Entry 1JUF (X-ray diffraction, 2.00 A resolution); this record covers chains A and B of the 3 polymer chains in the assembly.

[Chain A]
Name: H2-Db major histocompatibility antigen
Source organism: Mus musculus
Notes: fragment: extracellular domain
Reference sequence: P01899 (HA11_MOUSE); residues 1-276 here correspond to UniProt positions 25-300 (UniProt number = residue number + 24)
Sequence (276 residues; each row starts with the number of its first residue):
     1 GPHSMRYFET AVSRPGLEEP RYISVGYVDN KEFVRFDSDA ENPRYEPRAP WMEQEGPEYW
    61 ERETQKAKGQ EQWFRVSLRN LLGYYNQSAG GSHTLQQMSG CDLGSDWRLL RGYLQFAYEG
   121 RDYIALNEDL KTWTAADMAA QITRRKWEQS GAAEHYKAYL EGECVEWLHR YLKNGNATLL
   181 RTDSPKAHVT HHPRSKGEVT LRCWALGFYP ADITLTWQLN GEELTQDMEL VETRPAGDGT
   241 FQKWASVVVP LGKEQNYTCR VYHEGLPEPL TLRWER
Disulfides: Cys101-Cys164, Cys203-Cys259
Construct notes: conflict Arg276 (Pro300 in P01899)

[Chain B]
Name: Beta-2-microglobulin
Source organism: Mus musculus
Reference sequence: P01887 (B2MG_MOUSE); residues 1001-1099 here correspond to UniProt positions 21-119 (UniProt number = residue number - 980)
Sequence (99 residues; each row starts with the number of its first residue):
  1001 IQKTPQIQVY SRHPPENGKP NILNCYVTQF HPPHIEIQML KNGKKIPKVE MSDMSFSKDW
  1061 SFYILAHTEF TPTETDTYAC RVKHDSMAEP KTVYWDRDM
Disulfides: Cys1025-Cys1080

[Chain A / chain B interface]
Pairs across the interface (55):
  Arg6(A) - Lys1058(B)
  Phe8(A) - Phe1056(B)
  Phe8(A) - Lys1058(B)
  Glu9(A) - Phe1056(B)
  Thr10(A) - Met1054(B)
  Thr10(A) - Phe1056(B)
  Val12(A) - Pro1033(B)  hydrophobic
  Ile23(A) - Met1054(B)  hydrophobic
  Tyr27(A) - Ser1055(B)
  Arg35(A) - Asp1053(B)
  Arg35(A) - Met1054(B)  hydrogen bond (side chain-backbone)
  Arg35(A) - Ser1055(B)  hydrogen bond
  Arg48(A) - Asp1053(B)  salt bridge
  Thr94(A) - His1031(B)
  Thr94(A) - Pro1033(B)
  Gln96(A) - His1031(B)  hydrogen bond
  Gln96(A) - Phe1056(B)
  Gln96(A) - Trp1060(B)  hydrogen bond (side chain-backbone)
  Gln96(A) - Phe1062(B)
  Gln97(A) - Phe1056(B)
  Gln97(A) - Trp1060(B)
  Met98(A) - Phe1056(B)  hydrophobic
  Met98(A) - Lys1058(B)
  Met98(A) - Trp1060(B)  hydrophobic
  Gln115(A) - Trp1060(B)
  Phe116(A) - Trp1060(B)
  Ala117(A) - Trp1060(B)
  Glu119(A) - Ile1001(B)
  Glu119(A) - His1031(B)
  Gly120(A) - Lys1003(B)  hydrogen bond (backbone-side chain)
  Gly120(A) - His1031(B)  hydrogen bond (backbone-side chain)
  Arg121(A) - Ile1001(B)
  Asp122(A) - Trp1060(B)  hydrogen bond
  His192(A) - Asp1098(B)  salt bridge
  Arg202(A) - Asp1098(B)  hydrogen bond (side chain-backbone)
  Trp204(A) - Asp1098(B)
  Trp204(A) - Met1099(B)
  Leu206(A) - Pro1014(B)  hydrophobic
  Val231(A) - Gln1008(B)
  Glu232(A) - Gln1008(B)  hydrogen bond (backbone-side chain)
  Arg234(A) - Gln1008(B)  hydrogen bond
  Arg234(A) - Tyr1010(B)
  Arg234(A) - Met1099(B)  hydrogen bond (side chain-backbone)
  Pro235(A) - Tyr1010(B)  hydrogen bond (backbone-side chain)
  Pro235(A) - Asn1024(B)
  Pro235(A) - Tyr1026(B)
  Pro235(A) - Leu1065(B)  hydrophobic
  Ala236(A) - Arg1012(B)  hydrogen bond (backbone-side chain)
  Ala236(A) - Asn1024(B)  hydrogen bond (backbone-side chain)
  Gly237(A) - Arg1012(B)  hydrogen bond (backbone-side chain)
  Gly237(A) - Leu1065(B)
  Gln242(A) - Tyr1010(B)
  Gln242(A) - Ser1011(B)  hydrogen bond (side chain-backbone)
  Gln242(A) - Arg1012(B)  hydrogen bond (side chain-backbone)
  Trp244(A) - Met1099(B)  hydrogen bond (side chain-backbone)
Also at the interface, not in a pair above, chain A (38 interface residues in all): Arg21, Val25, Asn30, Glu32, Thr233, Asp238
Also at the interface, not in a pair above, chain B (25 interface residues in all): Thr1028, Pro1032, Ser1057, Tyr1063

[Summary]
38 residues of chain A face 25 of chain B across their interface; the contacts include 18 hydrogen bonds and 2
salt bridges. Among the polar pairs are Arg48(A)-Asp1053(B), His192(A)-Asp1098(B) and Arg35(A)-Met1054(B).
Here chain A is H2-Db major histocompatibility antigen and chain B is Beta-2-microglobulin, both from Mus
musculus. Entry 1JUF (Structure of Minor Histocompatibility Antigen peptide, H13b, complexed to H2-Db) was
determined by X-ray diffraction.
